PDB entry 8W1F | X-ray diffraction, 3.00 A resolution | chains E and I of the 12 polymer chains in the assembly

Chain E (and I):
Name: Dps-like protein
Source organism: Pseudomonas aeruginosa PAO1
Notes: chain I of this document is another copy of the same molecule, construct and numbering; everything in this record applies to it too
UniProtKB: Q9HUT3 (Q9HUT3_PSEAE); residues 1-177 here = UniProt positions 1-177
Chain sequence (177 residues; numbered 1 to 177; the number before each row is that of its first residue):
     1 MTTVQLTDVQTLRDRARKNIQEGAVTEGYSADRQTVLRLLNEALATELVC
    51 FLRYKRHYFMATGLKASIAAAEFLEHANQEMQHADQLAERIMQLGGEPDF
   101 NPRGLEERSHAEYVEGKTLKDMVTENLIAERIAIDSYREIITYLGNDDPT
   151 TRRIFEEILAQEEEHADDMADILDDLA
Disordered / not traced: 1-7 (chain I: 1-8)
Ion coordination: Fe2+ site 1: Glu-47, His-83, Glu-162; Mg2+ site 1: Glu-72, Glu-75, Asp-168; Fe2+ site 2: Glu-80, Glu-130, Glu-162, His-165; Mg2+ site 2 near Asp-171 (its only coordinating residue here)
What the authors report for this chain:
  - binding site for sulfate ion: Arg-13, Arg-17, Lys-65, Arg-103, Asn-146, Arg-152

Chain E / chain I interface:
Residue-residue contacts - 52 pairs, chain E then chain I:
  His-110(E) / Leu-12(I)
  Glu-112(E) / Arg-13(I)  salt bridge
  Thr-124(E) / Ile-20(I)
  Glu-125(E) / Arg-13(I)  salt bridge
  Leu-127(E) / Ile-20(I)
  Ile-128(E) / Arg-13(I)
  Ile-128(E) / Ala-16(I)
  Ile-128(E) / Arg-17(I)
  Ile-128(E) / Ile-20(I)  hydrophobic
  Arg-131(E) / Ala-16(I)  hydrogen bond (side chain-backbone)
  Arg-131(E) / Lys-18(I)  hydrogen bond (side chain-backbone)
  Arg-131(E) / Asn-19(I)  hydrogen bond (side chain-backbone)
  Arg-131(E) / Ile-20(I)
  Arg-131(E) / Glu-22(I)
  Arg-131(E) / Gly-23(I)  hydrogen bond (side chain-backbone)
  Arg-131(E) / Val-25(I)  hydrogen bond (side chain-backbone)
  Arg-131(E) / Thr-26(I)
  Ile-132(E) / Leu-12(I)
  Ile-132(E) / Arg-13(I)
  Ile-132(E) / Ala-16(I)  hydrophobic
  Ile-134(E) / Ala-24(I)
  Ile-134(E) / Thr-26(I)
  Asp-135(E) / Arg-15(I)  salt bridge
  Asp-135(E) / Thr-26(I)  hydrogen bond
  Asp-135(E) / Glu-27(I)
  Asp-135(E) / Gly-28(I)  hydrogen bond (side chain-backbone)
  Arg-138(E) / Gly-28(I)  hydrogen bond (side chain-backbone)
  Arg-138(E) / Tyr-29(I)
  Arg-138(E) / Ser-30(I)  hydrogen bond
  Arg-138(E) / Asp-147(I)  hydrogen bond (side chain-backbone)
  Arg-138(E) / Pro-149(I)
  Glu-139(E) / Arg-15(I)  salt bridge
  Arg-152(E) / Asn-146(I)
  Glu-156(E) / Arg-153(I)
  Glu-157(E) / Arg-153(I)
  Leu-159(E) / Pro-149(I)  hydrophobic
  Leu-159(E) / Thr-150(I)
  Ala-160(E) / Thr-150(I)
  Ala-160(E) / Arg-153(I)
  Glu-163(E) / Ala-24(I)
  Glu-163(E) / Arg-90(I)  salt bridge
  Glu-163(E) / Thr-150(I)  hydrogen bond
  Glu-164(E) / Glu-89(I)
  Glu-164(E) / Gln-93(I)
  Ala-166(E) / Gly-23(I)
  Ala-166(E) / Ala-24(I)
  Asp-167(E) / Met-92(I)
  Asp-167(E) / Gln-93(I)
  Ala-170(E) / Gln-21(I)
  Ala-170(E) / Gly-23(I)
  Leu-173(E) / Gln-21(I)
  Asp-174(E) / Gln-21(I)
Also at the interface, not in a pair above, chain I (30 interface residues in all): Val-9, Asp-148, Arg-152

In short:
24 residues of chain E face 30 of chain I across their interface, with 11 hydrogen bonds and 5 salt bridges.
Polar pairs include Glu-112(E)/Arg-13(I), Glu-125(E)/Arg-13(I) and Asp-135(E)/Arg-15(I). The Fe2+ site 1 is
built by Glu-47(E), His-83(E) and Glu-162(E). The paper reports a binding site for sulfate ion at Arg-13(E),
Arg-17(E) and Lys-65(E) among others.
Chain E and chain I are both Dps-like protein (Pseudomonas aeruginosa PAO1); the structure, Crystal Structure
of DPS-like protein PA4880 from Pseudomonas aeruginosa (dodecamer, Mg bound), was determined by X-ray
diffraction (same publication as 8W1D and 8W1E).
